Entry 5D0X (X-ray diffraction, 2.60 A resolution); this record covers chains B and C of the 28 polymer chains in the assembly.

Chain B:
Molecule: Proteasome subunit alpha type-3
From: Saccharomyces cerevisiae (strain ATCC 204508 / S288c)
Notes: EC 3.4.25.1
UniProtKB: P23638 (PSA3_YEAST); residues 0-257 here correspond to UniProt positions 1-258 (UniProt number = residue number + 1)
Amino-acid sequence (258 residues; row label = number of the first residue in the row; numbering starts at 0):
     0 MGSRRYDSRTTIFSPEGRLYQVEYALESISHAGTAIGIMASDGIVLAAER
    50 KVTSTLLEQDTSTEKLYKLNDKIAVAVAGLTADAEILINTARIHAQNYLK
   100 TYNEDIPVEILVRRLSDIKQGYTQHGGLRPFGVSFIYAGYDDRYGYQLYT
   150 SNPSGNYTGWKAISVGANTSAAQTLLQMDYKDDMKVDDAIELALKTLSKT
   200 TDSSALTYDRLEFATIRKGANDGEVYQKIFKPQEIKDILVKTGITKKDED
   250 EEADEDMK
Unresolved in the structure: 0, 245-257
UniProt features mapped onto this chain:
  - cross-link (Glycyl lysine isopeptide (Lys-Gly)): Lys99 (interchain with G-Cter in ubiquitin), Lys198 (interchain with G-Cter in ubiquitin), Lys230 (interchain with G-Cter in ubiquitin)

Chain C:
Molecule: Proteasome subunit alpha type-4
From: Saccharomyces cerevisiae (strain ATCC 204508 / S288c)
Notes: EC 3.4.25.1
UniProtKB: P40303 (PSA4_YEAST); residues -1 to 252 here correspond to UniProt positions 1-254 (UniProt number = residue number + 2)
Amino-acid sequence (254 residues; numbered -1 to 252; the number before each row is that of its first residue; numbers below 1 keep their minus sign (Met-1 is residue -1)):
    -1 MSGYDRALSIFSPDGHIFQVEYALEAVKRGTCAVGVKGKNCVVLGCERRS
    49 TLKLQDTRITPSKVSKIDSHVVLSFSGLNADSRILIEKARVEAQSHRLTL
    99 EDPVTVEYLTRYVAGVQQRYTQSGGVRPFGVSTLIAGFDPRDDEPKLYQT
   149 EPSGIYSSWSAQTIGRNSKTVREFLEKNYDRKEPPATVEECVKLTVRSLL
   199 EVVQTGAKNIEITVVKPDSDIVALSSEEINQYVTQIEQEKQEQQEQDKKK
   249 KSNH
Unresolved in the structure: -1 to 0, 241-252
UniProt features mapped onto this chain:
  - modified residue: Thr58 (Phosphothreonine)

How chain B and chain C interact:
Contacting residue pairs (75):
  Arg3(B) - Arg4(C)  hydrogen bond (backbone-side chain)
  Asp6(B) - Tyr2(C)  hydrogen bond
  Asp6(B) - Arg4(C)  salt bridge
  Arg8(B) - Arg4(C)
  Thr10(B) - Leu6(C)
  Thr10(B) - Arg125(C)
  Ile11(B) - Leu6(C)  hydrophobic
  Ile11(B) - Gln17(C)
  Phe12(B) - Gln17(C)  hydrogen bond (backbone-side chain)
  Phe12(B) - Tyr20(C)  hydrophobic
  Phe12(B) - Ala21(C)  hydrophobic
  Phe12(B) - Leu76(C)  hydrophobic
  Phe12(B) - Arg125(C)
  Phe12(B) - Pro126(C)
  Phe12(B) - Gly128(C)
  Ser13(B) - Tyr20(C)
  Pro14(B) - Tyr20(C)  hydrophobic
  Pro14(B) - Glu23(C)
  Glu15(B) - Glu23(C)
  Glu15(B) - Arg27(C)  hydrogen bond (backbone-side chain)
  Gly16(B) - Tyr20(C)
  Gly16(B) - Glu23(C)
  Gly16(B) - Ala24(C)
  Gly16(B) - Arg27(C)
  Arg17(B) - Arg27(C)
  Leu18(B) - Arg125(C)
  Met38(B) - Asp54(C)
  Met38(B) - Arg56(C)
  Arg112(B) - Arg81(C)
  Ser115(B) - Arg81(C)  hydrogen bond (backbone-side chain)
  Asp116(B) - Arg81(C)  salt bridge
  Asp116(B) - Ile82(C)
  Gln119(B) - Ala78(C)
  Gln119(B) - Asp79(C)
  Gln119(B) - Ile82(C)
  Thr122(B) - Arg125(C)  hydrogen bond (backbone-side chain)
  Gln123(B) - Tyr118(C)
  Gln123(B) - Gly123(C)
  Gln123(B) - Val124(C)
  Gln123(B) - Arg125(C)  hydrogen bond (backbone-backbone)
  Gln123(B) - Pro126(C)
  Gln123(B) - Phe127(C)
  His124(B) - Gly123(C)
  His124(B) - Val124(C)
  Gly125(B) - Tyr2(C)
  Gly125(B) - Gly123(C)
  Gly126(B) - Tyr2(C)
  Tyr143(B) - Arg56(C)  hydrogen bond (backbone-side chain)
  Tyr143(B) - Ile57(C)  hydrophobic
  Tyr145(B) - Arg56(C)  hydrogen bond (backbone-side chain)
  Gln146(B) - Ile57(C)
  Leu147(B) - Ile57(C)
  Tyr148(B) - Ile57(C)
  Ser153(B) - Ala78(C)
  Gly154(B) - Ala78(C)
  Gly154(B) - Arg81(C)  hydrogen bond (backbone-side chain)
  Asn155(B) - Asn77(C)
  Asn155(B) - Ala78(C)
  Tyr156(B) - Pro59(C)  hydrophobic
  Tyr156(B) - Arg81(C)
  Gly158(B) - Gln53(C)
  Gly158(B) - Asp54(C)  hydrogen bond (backbone-backbone)
  Gly158(B) - Ile57(C)
  Gly158(B) - Thr58(C)  hydrogen bond (backbone-side chain)
  Trp159(B) - Leu50(C)  hydrophobic
  Trp159(B) - Lys51(C)
  Trp159(B) - Leu52(C)
  Trp159(B) - Gln53(C)
  Trp159(B) - Asp54(C)
  Lys160(B) - Leu52(C)  hydrogen bond (backbone-backbone)
  Lys160(B) - Gln53(C)
  Lys160(B) - Asp54(C)
  Ala161(B) - Leu52(C)  hydrogen bond (backbone-backbone)
  Leu175(B) - Leu52(C)
  Gln176(B) - Leu52(C)
Other interface residues (no listed pair), chain B (40 interface residues in all): Thr157, Gln172, Tyr179

In short:
The interface between chain B and chain C involves 40 residues on one side and 31 on the other; the contacts
include 14 hydrogen bonds and 2 salt bridges. Among the polar pairs are Asp6(B)-Arg4(C), Asp116(B)-Arg81(C)
and Arg3(B)-Arg4(C).
Here chain B is Proteasome subunit alpha type-3 and chain C is Proteasome subunit alpha type-4, both from
Saccharomyces cerevisiae (strain ATCC 204508 / S288c). Entry 5D0X (Yeast 20S proteasome beta5-T1S mutant in
complex with Bortezomib) was determined by X-ray diffraction (same publication as 5CZ4, 5CZ5, 5CZ6, 5CZ7,
5CZ8, 5CZ9 and 16 further entries).
